4HJS - chains A and B; structure by X-ray diffraction, 1.22 A resolution.

# Chain A (and B)
Molecule: Transthyretin
From: Homo sapiens
Notes: chain B of this document is another copy of the same molecule, construct and numbering; everything in this record applies to it too
Reference sequence: P02766 (TTHY_HUMAN); residues 10-125 here correspond to UniProt positions 30-145 (UniProt number = residue number + 20)
Chain sequence (116 residues; numbered 10 to 125; the number before each row is that of its first residue):
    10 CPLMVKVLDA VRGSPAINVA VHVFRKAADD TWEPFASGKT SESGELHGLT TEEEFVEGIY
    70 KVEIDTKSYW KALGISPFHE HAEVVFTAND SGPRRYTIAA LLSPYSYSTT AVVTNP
Ligand contacts: 18J (N-{4-[(E)-2-(4-hydroxy-3,5-dimethylphenyl)ethenyl]phenyl}ethanesulfonamide): Met13, Lys15, Leu17, Ser52, Glu54, Thr106, Ala108, Leu110, Ser117, Thr118, Thr119, Val121
Curated features (UniProtKB/Swiss-Prot):
  - binding site (L-thyroxine): Lys15, Glu54, Ser117
  - modified residue: Cys10 (Sulfocysteine), Glu42 (4-carboxyglutamate), Ser52 (Phosphoserine)
  - glycosylation: Asn98 (N-linked (GlcNAc...) asparagine)
Reported in the primary citation:
  - binding site for 18J: Lys15, Leu17, Thr106, Ala108, Leu110, Ser117, Thr119
  - mutagenesis - K15A: abolished binding to 18J

# Chain A / chain B interface
Contacting residue pairs (41):
  Ile68(A) with Glu89(B)
  Lys76(A) with Thr96(B)
  Phe87(A) with Phe95(B), hydrophobic; Thr96(B); Tyr105(B), hydrophobic; Ile107(B), hydrophobic; Ala120(B), hydrophobic; Val122(B), hydrophobic
  His88(A) with Val93(B); Val94(B)
  Glu89(A) with Val94(B), hydrogen bond (backbone-backbone); Thr96(B), hydrogen bond
  His90(A) with Val94(B)
  Glu92(A) with Glu92(B); Val94(B); Tyr116(B), hydrogen bond (backbone-side chain)
  Val93(A) with His88(B)
  Val94(A) with His88(B); Glu89(B), hydrogen bond (backbone-backbone); His90(B); Glu92(B)
  Phe95(A) with Phe87(B), hydrophobic
  Thr96(A) with Glu89(B), hydrogen bond
  Tyr105(A) with Phe87(B), hydrophobic
  Ile107(A) with Phe87(B), hydrophobic
  Tyr114(A) with Thr119(B), hydrogen bond (backbone-side chain); Ala120(B), hydrogen bond (backbone-backbone)
  Ser115(A) with Thr118(B), hydrogen bond (side chain-backbone); Thr119(B)
  Tyr116(A) with Glu92(B), hydrogen bond (side chain-backbone); Ser117(B); Thr118(B), hydrogen bond (backbone-backbone)
  Ser117(A) with Tyr116(B); Ser117(B), hydrogen bond
  Thr118(A) with Ser115(B), hydrogen bond (backbone-side chain); Tyr116(B), hydrogen bond (backbone-backbone)
  Thr119(A) with Tyr114(B), hydrogen bond (side chain-backbone); Ser115(B)
  Ala120(A) with Phe87(B), hydrophobic; Tyr114(B), hydrogen bond (backbone-backbone)
  Val122(A) with Phe87(B), hydrophobic
Interface residues without a listed pair, chain A (22 interface residues in all): Lys70
Interface residues without a listed pair, chain B (21 interface residues in all): Ile68, Lys76

# In short
22 residues of chain A face 21 of chain B across their interface, with 15 hydrogen bonds. Polar contacts
include Glu89(A)-Thr96(B), Glu92(A)-Tyr116(B) and Tyr114(A)-Thr119(B). Chain A binds compound 18J. From the
paper: a binding site for 18J at Lys15(A), Leu17(A) and Thr106(A) among others; K15A of chain A abolishes
binding to 18J.
Both chains are Transthyretin (Homo sapiens). Entry 4HJS (Kinetic stabilization of transthyretin through
covalent modification of K15 by (E)-N-(4-(4-hydroxy-3,5-dimethylstyryl)ethanesulfonamide) was determined by
X-ray diffraction, deposited together with 4HJT and 4HJU.
